3OEE - chains F and G of the 9 polymer chains in the assembly; structure by X-ray diffraction, 2.74 A resolution.

[Chain F]
Protein: ATP synthase subunit beta
Source organism: Saccharomyces cerevisiae
Notes: EC 3.6.3.14
UniProtKB: P00830 (ATPB_YEAST); residues 3-478 here correspond to UniProt positions 36-511 (UniProt number = residue number + 33)
Sequence (484 residues; row label = number of the first residue in the row; numbers below 1 keep their minus sign (Ala-5 is residue -5)):
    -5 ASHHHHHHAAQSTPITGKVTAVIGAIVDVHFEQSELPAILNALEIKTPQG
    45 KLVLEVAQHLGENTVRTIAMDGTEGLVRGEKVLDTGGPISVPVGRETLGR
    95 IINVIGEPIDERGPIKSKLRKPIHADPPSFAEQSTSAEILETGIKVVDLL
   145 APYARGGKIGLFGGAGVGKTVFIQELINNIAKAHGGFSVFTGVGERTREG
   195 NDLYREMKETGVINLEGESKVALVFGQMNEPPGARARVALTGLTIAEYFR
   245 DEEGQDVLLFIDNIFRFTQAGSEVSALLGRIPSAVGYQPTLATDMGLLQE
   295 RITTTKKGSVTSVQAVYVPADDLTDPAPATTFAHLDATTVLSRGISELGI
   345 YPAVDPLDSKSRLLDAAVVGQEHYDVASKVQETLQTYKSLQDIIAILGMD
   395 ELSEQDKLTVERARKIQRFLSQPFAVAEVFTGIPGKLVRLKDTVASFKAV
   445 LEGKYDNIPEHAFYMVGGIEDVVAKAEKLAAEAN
Disordered / not traced: -5 to 6, 476-478
Construct notes: expression tag (-5 to 2)
Metal / ion sites: Mg2+: Thr164 (together with AMP-PNP)
Small-molecule neighbours:
  - AMP-PNP (ANP; phosphoaminophosphonic acid-adenylate ester), molecule 1: Gly158, Ala159, Gly160, Val161, Gly162, Lys163, Thr164, Val165, Glu189, Arg190, Glu193, Tyr311, Tyr345, Phe418, Ala421, Phe424, Thr425
  - AMP-PNP (ANP), molecule 2: Ser355, Arg356, Tyr368
UniProt features mapped onto this chain:
  - binding site (ATP): Gly157 to Thr164
  - modified residue: Thr79 (Phosphothreonine), Thr204 (Phosphothreonine), Ser340 (Phosphoserine)

[Chain G]
Protein: ATP synthase subunit gamma
Source organism: Saccharomyces cerevisiae
Notes: EC 3.6.3.14
UniProtKB: P38077 (ATPG_YEAST); residues 1-278 here correspond to UniProt positions 34-311 (UniProt number = residue number + 33)
Sequence (278 residues; row label = number of the first residue in the row):
     1 ATLKEVEMRLKSIKNIEKITKTMKIVASTRLSKAEKAKISAKKMDEAEQL
    51 FYKNAETKNLDVEATETGAPKELIVAITSDKGLCGSIHSQLAKAVRRHLN
   101 DQPNADIVTIGDKIKMQLLRTHPNNIKLSINGIGKDAPTFQESALIADKL
   151 LSVMKAGTYPKISIFYNDPVSSLSFEPSEKPIFNAKTIEQSPSFGKFEID
   201 TDANVPRDLFEYTLANQMLTAMAQGYAAEISARRNAMDNASKNAGDMINR
   251 YSILYNRTRQAVITNELVDIITGASSLG
Disordered / not traced: 61-70, 277-278

[How chain F and chain G interact]
Pairs across the interface - 19 pairs, chain F then chain G:
  Ile275(F) - Thr272(G)
  Ile275(F) - Ser276(G)
  Pro276(F) - Thr272(G)
  Asp386(F) - Arg9(G)  salt bridge
  Ala389(F) - Asn243(G)  hydrogen bond (backbone-side chain)
  Ala389(F) - Met247(G)  hydrophobic
  Ile390(F) - Ala240(G)
  Ile390(F) - Asn243(G)
  Ile390(F) - Ala244(G)  hydrophobic
  Ile390(F) - Met247(G)  hydrophobic
  Leu391(F) - Leu83(G)  hydrophobic
  Asp394(F) - Gly85(G)
  Asp394(F) - Ser86(G)
  Glu395(F) - Gly82(G)
  Glu395(F) - Leu83(G)  hydrogen bond (side chain-backbone)
  Glu395(F) - Cys84(G)
  Glu395(F) - Gly85(G)
  Glu398(F) - Gln117(G)
  Glu398(F) - Arg120(G)
Other interface residues (no listed pair), chain F (11 interface residues in all): Ser397, Lys401
Other interface residues (no listed pair), chain G (17 interface residues in all): Ile16, Ser89, Met116

[In short]
The interface between chain F and chain G involves 11 residues on one side and 17 on the other; the contacts
include 2 hydrogen bonds and 1 salt bridge. Polar contacts include Asp386(F)-Arg9(G), Ala389(F)-Asn243(G) and
Glu395(F)-Leu83(G). Ligands of chain F: AMP-PNP.
Here chain F is ATP synthase subunit beta and chain G is ATP synthase subunit gamma, both from Saccharomyces
cerevisiae. Entry 3OEE (Structure of four mutant forms of yeast F1 ATPase: alpha-F405S) was determined by
X-ray diffraction.
